Entry 3N97 (X-ray diffraction, 3.25 A resolution); this record covers chains A and M of the 6 polymer chains in the assembly.

== Chain A ==
Name: RNA polymerase sigma factor
From: Thermus aquaticus
Notes: fragment: sigma subunit region 4, residues 366-438
UniProt: Q9EZJ8 (Q9EZJ8_THEAQ); aligned to UniProt positions 366-437 over residues 366-437 (the alignment contains insertions or deletions, so no single offset holds)
Sequence (72 residues; numbered 366 to 437; the number before each row is that of its first residue):
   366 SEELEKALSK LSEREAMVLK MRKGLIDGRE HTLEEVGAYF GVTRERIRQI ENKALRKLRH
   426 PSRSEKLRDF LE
Disordered / not traced: 366-373, 427-437
Sequence notes: engineered mutation Met386 (Leu in Q9EZJ8), Ser429 (Thr430 in Q9EZJ8), Glu430 (Arg431 in Q9EZJ8)
Swiss-Prot annotation at these positions:
  - DNA-binding region: Leu398 to Asn417 (H-T-H motif)

== Chain M ==
Molecule: 22-nt DNA strand
Sequence (22 nucleotides; numbered 1 to 22; the number before each row is that of its first residue):
     1 TGGAAAAAAG TACTTGACAT GG

== Chain A / chain M interface ==
Residue-residue contacts (14):
  Arg379(A) - DC13(M)  salt bridge to the phosphate
  Val407(A) - DC13(M)  sugar contact
  Val407(A) - DT14(M)  phosphate contact
  Thr408(A) - DT14(M)  hydrogen bond to the phosphate
  Arg409(A) - DA17(M)  base contact
  Glu410(A) - DT14(M)  base contact
  Glu410(A) - DT15(M)  base contact
  Glu410(A) - DG16(M)  base contact
  Arg411(A) - DA12(M)  sugar contact
  Arg411(A) - DC13(M)  salt bridge to the phosphate
  Arg411(A) - DT14(M)  phosphate contact
  Gln414(A) - DC13(M)  base contact
  Gln414(A) - DT14(M)  hydrogen bond to the base
  Lys418(A) - DA12(M)  salt bridge to the phosphate

== In short ==
Chain A and chain M form an interface of 8 and 6 residues respectively; the contacts include 2 hydrogen bonds
and 3 salt bridges. Polar pairs include Gln414(A)-DT14(M), Thr408(A)-DT14(M) and Arg379(A)-DC13(M).
Here chain A is RNA polymerase sigma factor (Thermus aquaticus) and chain M is a 22-nt DNA strand. Entry 3N97
(RNA polymerase alpha C-terminal domain (E. coli) and sigma region 4 (T. aq. mutant) bound to ...) was
determined by X-ray diffraction, deposited together with 5CIZ and 3N4M.
